Entry 2XUL (X-ray diffraction, 2.20 A resolution); this record covers chains A and C of the 3 polymer chains in the assembly.

Chain A (and C):
Molecule: Nitrogen regulatory protein P-II
From: Synechococcus elongatus
Notes: chain C of this document is another copy of the same molecule, construct and numbering; everything in this record applies to it too
UniProt: P0A3F4 (GLNB_SYNE7); residue numbers follow UniProt; this construct covers 1-112
Chain sequence (115 residues; each row starts with the number of its first residue):
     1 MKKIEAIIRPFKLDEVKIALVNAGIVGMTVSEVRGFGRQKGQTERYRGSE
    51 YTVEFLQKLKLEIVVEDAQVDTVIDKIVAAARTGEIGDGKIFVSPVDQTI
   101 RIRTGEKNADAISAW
Unresolved in the structure: 44-50, 114-115 (chain C: 45-50, 114-115)
Differences from the reference sequence: expression tag (113-115)
Metal / ion sites: Mg2+: Gln-39 (together with 2-oxoglutaric acid, ATP)
Residues lining bound ligands:
  - 2-oxoglutaric acid (AKG): Arg-9, Phe-36, Gly-37, Arg-38, Gln-39, Lys-40, Gly-41, Gln-42, Thr-43, Leu-56, Lys-58, Ile-86, Gly-87
  - ATP (adenosine-5'-triphosphate), molecule 1: Ile-7, Arg-34, Gly-35, Phe-36, Gly-37, Arg-38, Gln-39, Lys-58, Ile-86, Gly-87, Asp-88, Gly-89, Lys-90, Phe-92
  - ATP, molecule 2: Gly-27, Met-28, Thr-29, Glu-62, Ile-63, Val-64, Arg-101, Arg-103, Ala-111
UniProt features mapped onto this chain:
  - modified residue: Ser-49 (Phosphoserine), Tyr-51 (O-UMP-tyrosine)
Reported in the primary citation:
  - conformationally variable residues (domain motion, loop rearrangement, order/disorder transition): Phe-36 to Gly-41, Arg-38 to Thr-43, Glu-44 to Glu-50, Ile-112
  - binding site for ATP: Arg-38, Lys-90, Arg-101, Arg-103
  - Mg2+ coordination: Gln-39
  - binding site for 2-oxoglutaric acid: Arg-9, Arg-38 to Gly-41, Lys-58, Gly-87
  - mutagenesis - K58M: abolished binding to 2-oxoglutaric acid
  - mutagenesis - R9L: decreased binding to 2-oxoglutaric acid
  - mutagenesis - R9L, K58M: decreased binding to NAGK
  - mutagenesis - K58M: unchanged binding to ATP

Interface between chain A and chain C:
Contacting residue pairs (61; chain A residue first):
  Lys-3(A) / Glu-5(C)  salt bridge
  Leu-13(A) / Arg-34(C)
  Leu-13(A) / Phe-55(C)  hydrophobic
  Lys-17(A) / Phe-36(C)
  Lys-17(A) / Val-53(C)  hydrogen bond (side chain-backbone)
  Lys-17(A) / Phe-55(C)
  Val-21(A) / Phe-36(C)  hydrophobic
  Val-21(A) / Lys-40(C)
  Val-26(A) / Gly-37(C)
  Val-26(A) / Arg-38(C)
  Gly-27(A) / Phe-36(C)
  Gly-27(A) / Gly-37(C)
  Met-28(A) / Gly-35(C)
  Met-28(A) / Phe-36(C)  hydrogen bond (backbone-backbone)
  Thr-29(A) / Val-33(C)
  Thr-29(A) / Arg-34(C)
  Val-30(A) / Val-33(C)
  Val-30(A) / Arg-34(C)  hydrogen bond (backbone-backbone)
  Val-30(A) / Phe-55(C)  hydrophobic
  Ser-31(A) / Val-33(C)
  Leu-59(A) / Arg-34(C)
  Glu-62(A) / Glu-5(C)
  Glu-62(A) / Lys-60(C)  salt bridge
  Val-64(A) / Phe-92(C)  hydrophobic
  Pro-95(A) / Ser-94(C)
  Pro-95(A) / Pro-95(C)
  Val-96(A) / Val-93(C)
  Asp-97(A) / Lys-2(C)  salt bridge
  Asp-97(A) / Val-93(C)  hydrogen bond (backbone-backbone)
  Asp-97(A) / Ser-94(C)
  Asp-97(A) / Pro-95(C)
  Gln-98(A) / Ile-91(C)
  Gln-98(A) / Phe-92(C)
  Gln-98(A) / Val-93(C)  hydrogen bond (backbone-backbone)
  Thr-99(A) / Lys-90(C)
  Thr-99(A) / Ile-91(C)
  Thr-99(A) / Phe-92(C)
  Ile-100(A) / Ile-74(C)  hydrophobic
  Ile-100(A) / Lys-90(C)
  Ile-100(A) / Ile-91(C)  hydrogen bond (backbone-backbone)
  Arg-101(A) / Arg-38(C)
  Arg-101(A) / Gly-89(C)
  Ile-102(A) / Ile-8(C)  hydrophobic
  Ile-102(A) / Ile-77(C)  hydrophobic
  Ile-102(A) / Val-78(C)
  Ile-102(A) / Ala-81(C)  hydrophobic
  Ile-102(A) / Arg-82(C)  hydrogen bond (backbone-side chain)
  Ile-102(A) / Asp-88(C)
  Ile-102(A) / Gly-89(C)  hydrogen bond (backbone-backbone)
  Ile-102(A) / Lys-90(C)
  Ile-102(A) / Ile-91(C)  hydrophobic
  Arg-103(A) / Arg-38(C)
  Arg-103(A) / Arg-82(C)  hydrogen bond (backbone-side chain)
  Arg-103(A) / Gly-84(C)
  Arg-103(A) / Glu-85(C)
  Arg-103(A) / Ile-86(C)
  Arg-103(A) / Asp-88(C)
  Thr-104(A) / Arg-82(C)
  Gly-105(A) / Arg-82(C)
  Ala-111(A) / Lys-90(C)  hydrogen bond (backbone-side chain)
  Ser-113(A) / Arg-38(C)
Interface residues without a listed pair, chain A (29 interface residues in all): Glu-32, Lys-60, Glu-106
Interface residues without a listed pair, chain C (32 interface residues in all): Ile-7, Glu-32, Gln-39

Overview:
29 residues of chain A and 32 residues of chain C are in contact; the contacts include 10 hydrogen bonds and 3
salt bridges. Polar contacts include Lys-3(A)/Glu-5(C), Glu-62(A)/Lys-60(C) and Asp-97(A)/Lys-2(C). From the
paper: a binding site for ATP at Arg-38(A), Lys-90(A) and Arg-101(A) among others; R9L and K58M of chain A
reduce binding to NAGK.
Chain A and chain C are both Nitrogen regulatory protein P-II (Synechococcus elongatus); the structure,
Structure of PII from Synechococcus elongatus in complex with 2- oxoglutarate at high 2-OG concentrations, was
determined by X-ray diffraction (same publication as 2XZW).
